PDB entry 9GD9 | electron microscopy, 3.80 A resolution | chains C and F of the 6 polymer chains in the assembly

# Chain C (and F)
Name: Nucleoside diphosphate kinase A
Source organism: Homo sapiens
Notes: EC 2.7.4.6; chain F of this document is another copy of the same molecule, construct and numbering; everything in this record applies to it too
UniProt: P15531 (NDKA_HUMAN); residue numbers follow UniProt; this construct covers 1-143
Amino-acid sequence (150 residues; row label = number of the first residue in the row; numbers below 1 keep their minus sign (Met-6 is residue -6)):
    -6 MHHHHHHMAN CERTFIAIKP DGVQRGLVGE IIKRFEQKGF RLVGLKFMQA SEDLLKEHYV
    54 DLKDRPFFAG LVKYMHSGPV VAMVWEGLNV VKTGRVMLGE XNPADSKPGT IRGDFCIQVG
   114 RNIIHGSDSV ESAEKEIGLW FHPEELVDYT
Unresolved in the structure: -6 to 1, 143
Modified positions: A1IKP (triphosphoserine) at position 94
Sequence notes: initiating methionine (-6); expression tag (-5 to 0); engineered mutation A1IKP_94 (Thr in P15531)
Swiss-Prot annotation at these positions:
  - active site: His118 (Pros-phosphohistidine intermediate)
  - binding site (ATP): Lys12, Phe60, Arg88, Arg105, Asn115
  - modified residue (Phosphoserine): Ser120, Ser122, Ser125
  - cross-link: Lys100 (Glycyl lysine isopeptide (Lys-Gly) (interchain with G-Cter in ubiquitin))
  - natural variant: Ser120 (S120G: In a neuroblastoma sample)
  - mutagenesis: Phe60 (F60W: No loss of activity or substrate binding), Pro96 (P96S: Increased motility of carcinoma cells), His118 (H118F: Loss of serine/threonine kinase activity. Some loss of motility of carcinoma cells; H118G: Loss of activity), Ser120 (S120A: Limited increase in motility of carcinoma cells)
From the paper describing this entry:
  - catalytic residues: His118
  - mutagenesis - H118F: abolished catalytic activity (NDP kinase assay)

# How chain C and chain F interact
Residue-residue contacts - 21 pairs, chain C then chain F:
  Val21(C) with Ile25(F)
  Gly22(C) with Ile25(F); Lys26(F)
  Glu23(C) with Lys26(F), salt bridge
  Ile25(C) with Val21(F); Gly22(F)
  Lys26(C) with Gly22(F); Glu23(F), salt bridge; Lys26(F)
  Val36(C) with Phe40(F)
  Gly37(C) with Phe40(F)
  Leu38(C) with Leu38(F), hydrophobic; Phe40(F)
  Lys39(C) with Lys39(F); Phe40(F), hydrogen bond (side chain-backbone); Met41(F)
  Phe40(C) with Val36(F); Gly37(F); Leu38(F); Lys39(F), hydrogen bond (backbone-side chain)
  Met41(C) with Lys39(F)
Other interface residues (no listed pair), chain C (14 interface residues in all): Arg34, Pro72, Val140
Other interface residues (no listed pair), chain F (14 interface residues in all): Arg34, Pro72, Val140

# Summary
The chain C/chain F interface involves 14 residues from each chain; the contacts include 2 hydrogen bonds and
2 salt bridges. Polar pairs include Glu23(C)-Lys26(F) and Lys39(C)-Phe40(F). From the paper: the catalytic
residue His118(C); H118F of chain C abolishes catalytic activity (NDP kinase assay).
Chain C and chain F are both Nucleoside diphosphate kinase A (Homo sapiens); the structure, NME1
94-Oligophosphoserine, was determined by electron microscopy (same publication as 9GD6 and 9GD8).
